Entry 7PDD (electron microscopy, 4.20 A resolution (low resolution: residue-level contacts below are approximate; hydrogen-bond / salt-bridge calls are withheld)); this record covers chains A and B.

Chain A:
Molecule: Adenylate cyclase 9
Source organism: Bos taurus
UniProt: E1BM79 (E1BM79_BOVIN); numbering as in UniProt (aligned over 1-1354)
Sequence (1354 residues; each row starts with the number of its first residue):
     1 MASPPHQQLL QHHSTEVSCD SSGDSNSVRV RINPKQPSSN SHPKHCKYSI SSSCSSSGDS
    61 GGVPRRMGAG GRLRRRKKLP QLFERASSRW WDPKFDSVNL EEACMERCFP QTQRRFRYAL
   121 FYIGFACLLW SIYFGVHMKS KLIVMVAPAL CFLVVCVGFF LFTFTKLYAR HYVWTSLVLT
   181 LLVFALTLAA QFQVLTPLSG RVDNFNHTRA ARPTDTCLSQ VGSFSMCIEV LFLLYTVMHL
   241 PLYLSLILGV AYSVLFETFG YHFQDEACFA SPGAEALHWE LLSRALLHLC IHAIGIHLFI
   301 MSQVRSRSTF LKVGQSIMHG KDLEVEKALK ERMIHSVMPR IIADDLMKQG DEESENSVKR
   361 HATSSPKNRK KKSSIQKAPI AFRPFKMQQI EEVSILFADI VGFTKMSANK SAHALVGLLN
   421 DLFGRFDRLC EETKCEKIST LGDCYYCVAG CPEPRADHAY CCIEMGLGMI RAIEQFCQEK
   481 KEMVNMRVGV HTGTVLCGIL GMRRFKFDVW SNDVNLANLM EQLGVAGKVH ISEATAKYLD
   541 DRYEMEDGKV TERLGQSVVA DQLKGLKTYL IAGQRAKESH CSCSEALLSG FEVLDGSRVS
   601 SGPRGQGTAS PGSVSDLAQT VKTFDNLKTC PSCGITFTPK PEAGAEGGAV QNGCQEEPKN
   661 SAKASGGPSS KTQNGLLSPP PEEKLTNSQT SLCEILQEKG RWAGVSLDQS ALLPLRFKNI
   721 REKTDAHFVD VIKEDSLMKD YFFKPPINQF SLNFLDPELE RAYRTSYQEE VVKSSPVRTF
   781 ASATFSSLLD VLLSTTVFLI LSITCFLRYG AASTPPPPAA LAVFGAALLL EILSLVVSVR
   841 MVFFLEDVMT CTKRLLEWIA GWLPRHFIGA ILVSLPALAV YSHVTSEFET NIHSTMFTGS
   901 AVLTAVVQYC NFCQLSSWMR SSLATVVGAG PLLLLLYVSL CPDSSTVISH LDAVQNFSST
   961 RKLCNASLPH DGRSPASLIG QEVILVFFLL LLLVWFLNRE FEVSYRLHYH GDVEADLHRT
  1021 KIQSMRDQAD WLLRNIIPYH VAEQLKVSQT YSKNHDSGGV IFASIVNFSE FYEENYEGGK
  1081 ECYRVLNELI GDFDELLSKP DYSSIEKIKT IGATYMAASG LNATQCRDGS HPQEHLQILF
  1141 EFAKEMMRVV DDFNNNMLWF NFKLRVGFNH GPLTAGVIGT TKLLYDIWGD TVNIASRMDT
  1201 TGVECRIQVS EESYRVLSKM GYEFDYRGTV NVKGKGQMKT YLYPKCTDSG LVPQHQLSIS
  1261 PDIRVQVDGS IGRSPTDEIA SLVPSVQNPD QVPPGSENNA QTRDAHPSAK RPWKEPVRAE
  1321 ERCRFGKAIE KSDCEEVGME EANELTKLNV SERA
Disordered / not traced: 1-319, 360-383, 553-565, 575-1019, 1251-1354
What the authors report for this chain:
  - conformationally variable residues (helix shift, order/disorder transition): Ile380 to Pro384, Gln522

Chain B:
Molecule: DARPin C4
Source organism: synthetic construct
Notes: antibody fragment or engineered binder
Sequence (147 residues; numbered 1 to 147; the number before each row is that of its first residue):
     1 MRGSHHHHHH GSDLGKKLLE AARAGQDDEV RILMANGADV NATDDYGHTP LHLAAWFGHL
    61 EIVEVLLKAG ADVNAADWLG DTPLHLAARI GHLEIVEVLL KHGADVNAQD KFGKTPFDLA
   121 IDNGNEDIAE VLQKAAKLND YKDDDDK
Disordered / not traced: 1-8, 137-147

Chain A / chain B interface:
Pairs across the interface (14; chain A residue first):
  Asn1075(A) with Lys114(B)
  Tyr1076(A) with Lys111(B); Phe112(B); Lys114(B)
  Glu1081(A) with Lys111(B)
  Val1085(A) with Leu79(B)
  Asn1156(A) with Tyr46(B); His48(B)
  Met1157(A) with Trp56(B)
  Leu1158(A) with Trp56(B); Asp77(B); Arg89(B)
  Trp1159(A) with Trp56(B); Ile90(B)
Interface residues without a listed pair, chain A (13 interface residues in all): Phe1071, Arg1084, Glu1088, Phe1153, Asn1155
Interface residues without a listed pair, chain B (13 interface residues in all): Asp44, Trp78, His92

Overview:
Chain A and chain B each contribute 13 residues to their interface. From the paper: conformational variability
at Ile380(A) and Gln522(A).
Chain A is Adenylate cyclase 9 (Bos taurus) and chain B is DARPin C4 (synthetic construct); the structure,
Focus refinement of soluble domain of Adenylyl cyclase 9 in complex with DARPin C4 and MANT-GTP, was
determined by electron microscopy together with 7PD8, 7PDE, 7PDF, 7PDG and 7PDH from the same study.
